Entry 6PIG (electron microscopy, 3.50 A resolution); this record covers chains I and J of the 11 polymer chains in the assembly.

# Chain I
Name: TniQ monomer 1
Source organism: Vibrio cholerae
Amino-acid sequence (358 residues; row label = number of the first residue in the row; note: 37 numbers in that range are skipped by the numbering (no residue carries them; nothing is unmodelled there); numbering starts at 0):
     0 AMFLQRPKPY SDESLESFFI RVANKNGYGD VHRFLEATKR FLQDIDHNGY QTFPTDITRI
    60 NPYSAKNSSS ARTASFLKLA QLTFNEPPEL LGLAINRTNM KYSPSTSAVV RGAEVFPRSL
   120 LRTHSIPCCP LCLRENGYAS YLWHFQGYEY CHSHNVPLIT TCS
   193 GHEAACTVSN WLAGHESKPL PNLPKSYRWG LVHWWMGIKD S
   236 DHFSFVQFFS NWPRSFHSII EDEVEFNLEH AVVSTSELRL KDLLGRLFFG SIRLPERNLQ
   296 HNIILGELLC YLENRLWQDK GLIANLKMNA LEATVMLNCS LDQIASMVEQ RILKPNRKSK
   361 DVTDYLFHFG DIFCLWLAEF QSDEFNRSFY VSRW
Unresolved in the structure: 0

# Chain J
Name: TniQ monomer 2
Source organism: Vibrio cholerae
Amino-acid sequence (369 residues; each row starts with the number of its first residue; note: 25 numbers in that range are skipped by the numbering (no residue carries them; nothing is unmodelled there); numbering starts at 0):
     0 AMFLQRPKPY SDESLESFFI RVANKNGYGD VHRFLEATKR FLQDIDHNGY QTFPTDITRI
    60 NPYSAKNSSS ARTASFLKLA QLTFNEPPEL LGLAINRTNM KYSPSTSAVV RGAEVFPRSL
   120 LRTHSIPCCP LCLRENGYAS YLWHFQGYEY CHSHNVPLIT TCSCGKEFDY RVS
   195 EAACTVSNWL AGHESKPLPN LPKSYRWGLV HWWMGIKD
   236 DHFSFVQFFS NWPRSFHSII EDEVEFNLEH AVVSTSELRL KDLLGRLFFG SIRLPERNLQ
   296 HNIILGELLC YLENRLWQDK GLIANLKMNA LEATVMLNCS LDQIASMVEQ RILKPNAAAA
   356 AAAAADVTDY LFHFGDIFCL WLAAFQSDEF NRSFYVSR
Unresolved in the structure: 0

# Chain I / chain J interface
Contacting residue pairs (74):
  Asn47(I) with Lys349(J)
  Asn66(I) with Gln345(J), hydrogen bond (side chain-backbone); Arg346(J), hydrogen bond (side chain-backbone); Ile347(J)
  Ser68(I) with Ala378(J)
  Ser69(I) with Ile347(J); Asp371(J), hydrogen bond; Cys374(J)
  Thr72(I) with Cys374(J); Leu377(J); Ala378(J)
  Ala73(I) with Cys374(J), hydrophobic
  Leu76(I) with Leu311(J), hydrophobic
  Lys77(I) with Trp312(J)
  Gln80(I) with Glu308(J); Leu311(J)
  Leu89(I) with Arg387(J), hydrogen bond (backbone-side chain)
  Leu90(I) with Arg387(J), hydrogen bond (backbone-side chain)
  Asn95(I) with Leu377(J); Ala378(J), hydrogen bond (side chain-backbone); Gln381(J)
  Arg96(I) with Ala378(J); Ala379(J)
  Thr97(I) with Ala379(J); Gln381(J)
  Asn98(I) with Ala379(J), hydrogen bond (side chain-backbone); Phe380(J)
  Met99(I) with Ser382(J)
  Ser106(I) with Gln381(J)
  Val108(I) with Asn386(J), hydrogen bond (backbone-side chain); Ser388(J)
  Val109(I) with Asp383(J); Asn386(J)
  Arg110(I) with Asp383(J)
  Ser218(I) with Asp383(J), hydrogen bond
  Pro290(I) with Asp383(J)
  Glu308(I) with Leu76(J)
  Asn309(I) with Gln80(J)
  Trp312(I) with Ala73(J); Leu76(J), hydrophobic; Lys77(J); Gln80(J)
  Gln345(I) with Asn66(J)
  Arg346(I) with Asn66(J)
  Ile347(I) with Asn66(J)
  Asp371(I) with Ser69(J), hydrogen bond (backbone-side chain)
  Cys374(I) with Ser69(J); Thr72(J), hydrogen bond (backbone-side chain); Ala73(J), hydrophobic
  Leu375(I) with Ser69(J), hydrogen bond (backbone-side chain)
  Leu377(I) with Leu76(J), hydrophobic; Asn95(J)
  Ala378(I) with Thr72(J); Asn95(J), hydrogen bond (backbone-side chain); Arg96(J)
  Glu379(I) with Ser68(J), hydrogen bond; Arg96(J); Thr97(J); Asn98(J)
  Phe380(I) with Asn98(J)
  Gln381(I) with Thr97(J); Asn98(J); Val109(J)
  Ser382(I) with Met99(J)
  Asp383(I) with Met99(J); Glu291(J)
  Asn386(I) with Val109(J); Gly111(J); Ala112(J)
  Arg387(I) with Glu88(J), salt bridge; Leu90(J), hydrogen bond (side chain-backbone)
  Ser388(I) with Gly111(J), hydrogen bond (side chain-backbone)
  Val391(I) with Glu88(J)
  Ser392(I) with Glu88(J)
Interface residues without a listed pair, chain I (45 interface residues in all): Tyr219, Gln313
Interface residues without a listed pair, chain J (45 interface residues in all): Asp45, Pro61, Gly91, Tyr219, Pro290, Asn309, Met342

# Overview
Chain I and chain J each contribute 45 residues to their interface; the contacts include 16 hydrogen bonds and
1 salt bridge. Among the polar pairs are Arg387(I)-Glu88(J), Asn66(I)-Gln345(J) and Asn66(I)-Arg346(J).
Here chain I is TniQ monomer 1 and chain J is TniQ monomer 2, both from Vibrio cholerae. Entry 6PIG (V.
cholerae TniQ-Cascade complex, closed conformation) was determined by electron microscopy, deposited together
with 6PIF and 6PIJ.
